Entry 4QW3 (X-ray diffraction, 2.90 A resolution); this record covers chains R and S of the 28 polymer chains in the assembly.

[Chain R]
Protein: Proteasome subunit alpha type-5
From: Saccharomyces cerevisiae
Notes: EC 3.4.25.1
Reference sequence: P32379 (PSA5_YEAST); residues -7 to 252 here correspond to UniProt positions 1-260 (UniProt number = residue number + 8)
Amino-acid sequence (260 residues; row label = number of the first residue in the row; numbers below 1 keep their minus sign (Met-7 is residue -7)):
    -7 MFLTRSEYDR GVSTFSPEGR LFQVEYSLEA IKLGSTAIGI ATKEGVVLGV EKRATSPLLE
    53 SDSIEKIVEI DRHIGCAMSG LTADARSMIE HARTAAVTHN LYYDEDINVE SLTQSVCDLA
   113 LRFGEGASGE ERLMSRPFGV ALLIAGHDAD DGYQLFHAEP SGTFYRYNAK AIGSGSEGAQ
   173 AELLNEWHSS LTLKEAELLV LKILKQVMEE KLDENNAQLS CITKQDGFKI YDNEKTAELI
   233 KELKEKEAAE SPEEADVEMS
Disordered / not traced: -7 to 0, 118-124, 243-252

[Chain S]
Protein: Proteasome subunit alpha type-6
From: Saccharomyces cerevisiae
Notes: EC 3.4.25.1
Reference sequence: P40302 (PSA6_YEAST); residues 0-233 here correspond to UniProt positions 1-234 (UniProt number = residue number + 1)
Amino-acid sequence (234 residues; numbered 0 to 233; the number before each row is that of its first residue; numbering starts at 0):
     0 MFRNNYDGDT VTFSPTGRLF QVEYALEAIK QGSVTVGLRS NTHAVLVALK RNADELSSYQ
    60 KKIIKCDEHM GLSLAGLAPD ARVLSNYLRQ QCNYSSLVFN RKLAVERAGH LLCDKAQKNT
   120 QSYGGRPYGV GLLIIGYDKS GAHLLEFQPS GNVTELYGTA IGARSQGAKT YLERTLDTFI
   180 KIDGNPDELI KAGVEAISQS LRDESLTVDN LSIAIVGKDT PFTIYDGEAV AKYI
Disordered / not traced: 0-2
Swiss-Prot annotation at these positions:
  - modified residue: Ser13 (Phosphoserine)
  - cross-link: Lys190 (Glycyl lysine isopeptide (Lys-Gly) (interchain with G-Cter in ubiquitin))

[How chain R and chain S interact]
Contacting residue pairs (46):
  Arg2(R) - Gly7(S)
  Ser5(R) - Arg125(S)
  Thr6(R) - Gly7(S)
  Thr6(R) - Gln20(S)
  Phe7(R) - Gln20(S)  hydrogen bond (backbone-side chain)
  Phe7(R) - Tyr23(S)
  Phe7(R) - Ala24(S)  hydrophobic
  Phe7(R) - Arg125(S)
  Phe7(R) - Pro126(S)
  Phe7(R) - Gly128(S)
  Ser8(R) - Tyr23(S)
  Pro9(R) - Tyr23(S)  hydrophobic
  Pro9(R) - Glu26(S)
  Glu10(R) - Glu26(S)
  Glu10(R) - Gln30(S)
  Gly11(R) - Tyr23(S)
  Gly11(R) - Ala27(S)
  Leu13(R) - Arg125(S)
  Gln106(R) - Arg81(S)  hydrogen bond
  Asp110(R) - Arg81(S)  salt bridge
  Leu113(R) - Pro78(S)  hydrophobic
  Leu113(R) - Asp79(S)
  Leu113(R) - Arg125(S)
  Ser153(R) - Pro78(S)
  Gly154(R) - Pro78(S)
  Thr155(R) - Gln59(S)
  Thr155(R) - Pro78(S)
  Phe156(R) - Gln59(S)
  Tyr157(R) - Arg50(S)
  Tyr157(R) - Ala52(S)
  Tyr157(R) - Ser57(S)
  Tyr157(R) - Gln59(S)
  Arg158(R) - Ser56(S)
  Arg158(R) - Ser57(S)  hydrogen bond (backbone-backbone)
  Tyr159(R) - Ala52(S)
  Tyr159(R) - Asp53(S)
  Tyr159(R) - Leu55(S)
  Tyr159(R) - Ser56(S)
  Asn160(R) - Leu55(S)  hydrogen bond (backbone-backbone)
  Ala161(R) - Leu55(S)
  Gln172(R) - Asp53(S)  hydrogen bond
  Gln172(R) - Leu55(S)
  Leu175(R) - Leu55(S)
  Leu176(R) - Glu54(S)
  Leu176(R) - Leu55(S)  hydrophobic
  Trp179(R) - Leu55(S)  hydrophobic
Also at the interface, not in a pair above, chain R (27 interface residues in all): Gly3, Glu117
Also at the interface, not in a pair above, chain S (26 interface residues in all): Asp6, Asn51, Lys60, Leu76, Gly123

[Overview]
27 residues of chain R and 26 residues of chain S are in contact, with 5 hydrogen bonds and 1 salt bridge.
Polar pairs include Asp110(R)-Arg81(S), Phe7(R)-Gln20(S) and Gln106(R)-Arg81(S).
Here chain R is Proteasome subunit alpha type-5 and chain S is Proteasome subunit alpha type-6, both from
Saccharomyces cerevisiae. Entry 4QW3 (yCP beta5-C63F mutant in complex with bortezomib) was determined by
X-ray diffraction together with 4QUX, 4QUY, 4QV0, 4QV1, 4QV3, 4QV4 and 42 further entries from the same study.
